9BY3 - chains A and B of the 4 polymer chains in the assembly; structure by electron microscopy, 3.57 A resolution.

[Chain A (and B)]
Name: Ribonucleoside-diphosphate reductase subunit alpha
Organism: Bacillus subtilis
Notes: EC 1.17.4.1; chain B of this document is another copy of the same molecule, construct and numbering; everything in this record applies to it too
Reference sequence: P50620 (RIR1_BACSU); numbering as in UniProt (aligned over 1-700)
Sequence (700 residues; each row starts with the number of its first residue):
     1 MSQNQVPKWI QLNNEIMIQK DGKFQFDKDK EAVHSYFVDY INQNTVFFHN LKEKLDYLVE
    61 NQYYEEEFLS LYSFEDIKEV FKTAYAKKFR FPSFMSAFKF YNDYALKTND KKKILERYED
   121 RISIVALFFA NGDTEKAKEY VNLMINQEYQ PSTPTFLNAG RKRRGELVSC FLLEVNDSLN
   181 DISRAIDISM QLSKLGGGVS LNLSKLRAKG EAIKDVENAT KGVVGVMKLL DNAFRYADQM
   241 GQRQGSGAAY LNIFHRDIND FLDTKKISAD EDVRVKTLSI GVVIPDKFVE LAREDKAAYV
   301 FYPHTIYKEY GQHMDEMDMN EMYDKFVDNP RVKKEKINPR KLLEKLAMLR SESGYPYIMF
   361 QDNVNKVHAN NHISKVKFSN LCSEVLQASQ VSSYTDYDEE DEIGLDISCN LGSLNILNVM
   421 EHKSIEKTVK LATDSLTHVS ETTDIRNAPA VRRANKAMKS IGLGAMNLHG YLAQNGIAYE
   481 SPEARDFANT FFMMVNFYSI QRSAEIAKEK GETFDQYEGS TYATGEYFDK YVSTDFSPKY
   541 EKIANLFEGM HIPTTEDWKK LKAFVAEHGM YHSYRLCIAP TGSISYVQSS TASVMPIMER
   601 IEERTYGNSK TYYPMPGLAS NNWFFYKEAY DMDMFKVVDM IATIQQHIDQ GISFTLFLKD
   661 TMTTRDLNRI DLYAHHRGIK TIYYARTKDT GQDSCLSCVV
Not modelled in the structure: 1-5, 689-700
Residues lining bound ligands:
  - ATP (adenosine-5'-triphosphate): Val33, His34, Phe37, Val38, Asn42, Phe89, Arg90, Phe91, Arg117
  - 2'-deoxyguanosine-5'-diphosphate (DGI): Val46, Phe47, Phe48, His49, Asn50, Leu51, Lys54, Lys78, Phe81, Lys82, Tyr85, Asp120
  - dTTP (TTP), molecule 1: Asp177, Ser178, Leu179, Asn180, Ile182, Leu206, Arg207, Ala212, Ile213, Lys214, Ala219, Thr220, Lys221, His304
  - dTTP (TTP), molecule 2: Lys194, Tyr236, Ala237, Asp238, Gln239
What the authors report for this chain:
  - catalytic residues: Cys382 (citing earlier work)

[Chain A / chain B interface]
Contacting residue pairs - 64 pairs, chain A then chain B:
  Leu179(A) - Met190(B)
  Leu179(A) - Gln191(B)
  Leu179(A) - Lys194(B)
  Leu179(A) - Tyr236(B)  hydrophobic
  Asn180(A) - Gln191(B)  hydrogen bond
  Asn180(A) - Asn447(B)
  Ile182(A) - Tyr236(B)
  Ser183(A) - Asp187(B)  hydrogen bond
  Ser183(A) - Met190(B)
  Arg184(A) - Arg184(B)
  Asp187(A) - Ser183(B)  hydrogen bond
  Met190(A) - Leu179(B)
  Met190(A) - Ser183(B)
  Gln191(A) - Leu179(B)
  Gln191(A) - Asn180(B)
  Lys194(A) - Leu179(B)
  Lys194(A) - Lys214(B)
  Ile213(A) - Met240(B)  hydrophobic
  Asp215(A) - Arg163(B)
  Val216(A) - Met240(B)  hydrophobic
  Val216(A) - Gln242(B)
  Ala219(A) - Met240(B)
  Ala219(A) - Gly241(B)
  Lys221(A) - Arg235(B)
  Lys221(A) - Tyr236(B)
  Lys221(A) - Asp238(B)  salt bridge
  Gly225(A) - Tyr236(B)
  Val226(A) - Tyr236(B)
  Leu229(A) - Asn232(B)
  Leu229(A) - Ala233(B)  hydrophobic
  Leu229(A) - Tyr236(B)  hydrophobic
  Asn232(A) - Lys228(B)
  Asn232(A) - Leu229(B)
  Asn232(A) - Asn232(B)  hydrogen bond
  Ala233(A) - Leu229(B)  hydrophobic
  Arg235(A) - Lys221(B)
  Tyr236(A) - Leu179(B)  hydrophobic
  Tyr236(A) - Ile182(B)
  Tyr236(A) - Lys221(B)
  Tyr236(A) - Gly225(B)
  Tyr236(A) - Val226(B)
  Tyr236(A) - Leu229(B)  hydrophobic
  Asp238(A) - Lys221(B)  salt bridge
  Met240(A) - Val216(B)  hydrophobic
  Met240(A) - Glu217(B)
  Met240(A) - Asn218(B)
  Asp396(A) - Arg446(B)
  Asp396(A) - Asn447(B)  hydrogen bond
  Tyr397(A) - Asp401(B)  hydrogen bond
  Tyr397(A) - Ile403(B)
  Tyr397(A) - Arg446(B)
  Tyr397(A) - Asn447(B)
  Tyr397(A) - Pro449(B)  hydrophobic
  Asp398(A) - Arg446(B)  salt bridge
  Asp401(A) - Tyr397(B)  hydrogen bond
  Ile403(A) - Tyr397(B)
  Arg446(A) - Asp396(B)
  Arg446(A) - Tyr397(B)
  Arg446(A) - Asp398(B)  salt bridge
  Asn447(A) - Asn180(B)  hydrogen bond
  Asn447(A) - Asp396(B)  hydrogen bond
  Asn447(A) - Tyr397(B)
  Pro449(A) - Tyr397(B)  hydrophobic
  Arg452(A) - Asp398(B)  salt bridge
Also at the interface, not in a pair above, chain A (36 interface residues in all): Arg163, Ile186, Gly222, Tyr394
Also at the interface, not in a pair above, chain B (37 interface residues in all): Asp215, Ala219

[Overview]
36 residues of chain A face 37 of chain B across their interface, with 9 hydrogen bonds and 5 salt bridges.
Polar pairs include Lys221(A)-Asp238(B), Asp398(A)-Arg446(B) and Arg452(A)-Asp398(B). Chain A binds dTTP, ATP
and 2'-deoxyguanosine-5'-diphosphate. From the paper: the catalytic residue Cys382(A).
Both chains are Ribonucleoside-diphosphate reductase subunit alpha (Bacillus subtilis). Entry 9BY3 (Class 3
model for product condition of Bacillus subtilis ribonucleotide reductase complex) was determined by electron
microscopy together with 9BW3, 9BWX, 9BX2, 9BX3, 9BX6, 9BX8 and 39 further entries from the same study.
